PDB entry 7MD3 | electron microscopy, 3.30 A resolution | chains B and F of the 8 polymer chains in the assembly

Chain B:
Molecule: ATP synthase subunit alpha
Source organism: Saccharomyces cerevisiae
UniProtKB: A0A6A5Q4L9 (A0A6A5Q4L9_YEASX); residues 1-510 here correspond to UniProt positions 36-545 (UniProt number = residue number + 35)
Amino-acid sequence (510 residues; numbered 1 to 510; the number before each row is that of its first residue):
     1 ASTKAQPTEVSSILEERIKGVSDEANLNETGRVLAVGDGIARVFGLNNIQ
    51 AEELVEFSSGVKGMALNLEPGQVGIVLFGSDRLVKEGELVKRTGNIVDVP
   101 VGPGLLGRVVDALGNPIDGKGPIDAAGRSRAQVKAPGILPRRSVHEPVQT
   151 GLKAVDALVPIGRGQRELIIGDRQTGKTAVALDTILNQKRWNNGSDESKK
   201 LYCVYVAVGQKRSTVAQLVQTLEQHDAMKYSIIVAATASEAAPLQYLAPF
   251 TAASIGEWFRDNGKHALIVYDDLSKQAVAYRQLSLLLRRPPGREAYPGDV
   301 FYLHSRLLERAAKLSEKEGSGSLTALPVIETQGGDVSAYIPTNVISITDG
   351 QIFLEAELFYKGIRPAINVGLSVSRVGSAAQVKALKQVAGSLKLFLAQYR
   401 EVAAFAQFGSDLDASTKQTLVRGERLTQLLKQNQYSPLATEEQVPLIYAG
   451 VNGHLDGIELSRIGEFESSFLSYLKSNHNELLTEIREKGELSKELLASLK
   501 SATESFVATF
Disordered / not traced: 1-25, 409-414
Ion coordination: Mg2+: Thr178 (together with ATP)
Ligand contacts: ATP: Asp172, Arg173, Gln174, Thr175, Gly176, Lys177, Thr178, Ala179, Asp271, Phe359, Arg364, Pro365, Gln432, Asn433, Gln434

Chain F:
Molecule: ATP synthase subunit beta
Source organism: Saccharomyces cerevisiae
Notes: EC 7.1.2.2
UniProtKB: A0A6A5PX46 (A0A6A5PX46_YEASX); residues 1-478 here correspond to UniProt positions 34-511 (UniProt number = residue number + 33)
Amino-acid sequence (478 residues; numbered 1 to 478; the number before each row is that of its first residue):
     1 ASAAQSTPITGKVTAVIGAIVDVHFEQSELPAILNALEIKTPQGKLVLEV
    51 AQHLGENTVRTIAMDGTEGLVRGEKVLDTGGPISVPVGRETLGRIINVIG
   101 EPIDERGPIKSKLRKPIHADPPSFAEQSTSAEILETGIKVVDLLAPYARG
   151 GKIGLFGGAGVGKTVFIQELINNIAKAHGGFSVFTGVGERTREGNDLYRE
   201 MKETGVINLEGESKVALVFGQMNEPPGARARVALTGLTIAEYFRDEEGQD
   251 VLLFIDNIFRFTQAGSEVSALLGRIPSAVGYQPTLATDMGLLQERITTTK
   301 KGSVTSVQAVYVPADDLTDPAPATTFAHLDATTVLSRGISELGIYPAVDP
   351 LDSKSRLLDAAVVGQEHYDVASKVQETLQTYKSLQDIIAILGMDELSEQD
   401 KLTVERARKIQRFLSQPFAVAEVFTGIPGKLVRLKDTVASFKAVLEGKYD
   451 NIPEHAFYMVGGIEDVVAKAEKLAAEAN
Disordered / not traced: 1-7, 477-478
Ligand contacts:
  - ATP: Ser355, Arg356, Leu358, Tyr368
  - Apoptolidin A (ZH7; (3E,5E,7E,9R,10R,11E,13E,17S,18S,20S)-18-methoxy-20-[(R)-[(2R,3R,4S,5R,6R)-6-[(2R)-3-methoxy-2-[(2R,4S,5S,6S)-5-[(2S,4R,5R,6R)-4-methoxy-6-methyl-5-oxidanyl-oxan-2-yl]oxy-4,6-dimethyl-4-oxidanyl-oxan-2-yl]oxy-propyl]-3,5-dimethyl-2,4-bis(oxidanyl)oxan-2-yl]-oxidanyl-methyl]-10-[(2R,3S,4S,5R,6S)-5-methoxy-6-methyl-3,4-bis(oxidanyl)oxan-2-yl]oxy-3,5,7,9,13-pentamethyl-17-oxidanyl-1-oxacycloicosa-3,5,7,11,13-pentaen-2-one): Asp386, Ile387, Ile390, Leu391
Reported in the primary citation:
  - binding site for Apoptolidin A: Asp386
  - mutagenesis - I390R: abolished binding to apoptolidin A and ammocidin A

How chain B and chain F interact:
Pairs across the interface - 110 pairs, chain B then chain F:
  Gly45(B) with Arg72(F), hydrogen bond (backbone-side chain)
  Leu46(B) with Arg72(F), hydrogen bond (backbone-side chain)
  Asn47(B) with Arg72(F)
  Asn48(B) with Val71(F)
  Ile49(B) with Leu70(F); Val71(F); Arg72(F)
  Gln50(B) with Gly69(F); Leu70(F); Val71(F)
  Ala51(B) with Val16(F), hydrophobic; Thr67(F); Gly69(F); Leu70(F), hydrogen bond (backbone-backbone)
  Glu52(B) with Glu68(F)
  Asn67(B) with Val16(F)
  Leu68(B) with Ala15(F); Val16(F), hydrogen bond (backbone-backbone); Ile17(F); Arg72(F)
  Glu69(B) with Thr14(F); Ile17(F); Arg72(F), hydrogen bond (backbone-side chain)
  Pro70(B) with Thr14(F)
  Gln72(B) with Arg72(F)
  Val73(B) with Arg72(F)
  Arg130(B) with Glu68(F), salt bridge
  Gln132(B) with Glu68(F)
  Lys134(B) with Asp65(F), salt bridge; Glu224(F), salt bridge
  Ala135(B) with Asn223(F)
  Pro136(B) with Thr191(F)
  Gly137(B) with Thr191(F)
  Ile138(B) with Ile103(F), hydrophobic; Thr191(F); Gly194(F); Asn195(F), hydrogen bond (backbone-side chain); Phe219(F), hydrophobic; Gln221(F)
  Leu139(B) with Glu105(F)
  Arg141(B) with Thr191(F); Asn195(F), hydrogen bond (backbone-side chain)
  Arg142(B) with Asn195(F)
  Ser143(B) with Asn195(F); Asp196(F); Arg199(F), hydrogen bond
  Arg166(B) with Arg190(F)
  Arg289(B) with Leu271(F)
  Pro290(B) with Ala270(F); Pro276(F), hydrophobic
  Gly292(B) with Val279(F)
  Arg293(B) with Val279(F); Ala314(F); Asp319(F), salt bridge
  Gly298(B) with Gln263(F)
  Phe301(B) with Met222(F), hydrophobic; Arg260(F); Gln263(F)
  Tyr302(B) with Glu224(F); Pro225(F); Arg229(F)
  Ser305(B) with Met222(F), hydrogen bond (side chain-backbone)
  Glu309(B) with Arg190(F); Thr191(F), hydrogen bond; Met222(F)
  Val336(B) with Arg337(F)
  Ser337(B) with Ala314(F); Asp315(F), hydrogen bond
  Tyr339(B) with Gln263(F), hydrogen bond
  Thr342(B) with Ala159(F); Tyr311(F), hydrogen bond (backbone-side chain); Ala314(F); Arg337(F)
  Asn343(B) with Tyr311(F)
  Ile345(B) with Ala159(F), hydrophobic; Gly160(F); Arg190(F)
  Ser346(B) with Ala159(F); Arg190(F), hydrogen bond (backbone-side chain); Arg260(F), hydrogen bond; Tyr311(F)
  Ile347(B) with Arg190(F); Met222(F), hydrophobic
  Thr348(B) with Arg190(F)
  Asp349(B) with Arg192(F), salt bridge
  Val373(B) with Phe424(F), hydrophobic
  Ser374(B) with Phe424(F)
  Arg375(B) with Arg190(F); Phe424(F)
  Val376(B) with Val423(F)
  Gly377(B) with Val423(F)
  Ser378(B) with Val423(F), hydrogen bond (backbone-backbone)
  Ser391(B) with Thr425(F), hydrogen bond (side chain-backbone); Ile427(F)
  Leu394(B) with Tyr345(F), hydrophobic; Ile427(F), hydrophobic; Tyr458(F)
  Gln398(B) with Leu342(F), hydrogen bond (side chain-backbone); Gly343(F); Ile344(F); Arg412(F); Tyr458(F), hydrogen bond
  Arg400(B) with Glu341(F), hydrogen bond (side chain-backbone); Leu342(F)
  Glu401(B) with Leu342(F)
  Phe405(B) with Tyr381(F); Met393(F), hydrophobic; Arg408(F)
  Phe408(B) with Ile388(F); Ala389(F)
Also at the interface, not in a pair above, chain B (71 interface residues in all): Leu66, Gly71, Ile96, Val144, Pro291, Asp299, Arg306, Ala338, Gly370, Ala379, Gly390, Phe395, Ala397
Also at the interface, not in a pair above, chain F (70 interface residues in all): Gly18, Ile95, Asp104, Glu189, Tyr198, Pro226, Glu267, Gly280, Pro313, Asp316, Val404, Gly426, His455, Met459

Summary:
71 residues of chain B face 70 of chain F across their interface, with 20 hydrogen bonds and 5 salt bridges.
Polar contacts include Arg130(B)-Glu68(F), Lys134(B)-Asp65(F) and Lys134(B)-Glu224(F). Chain B binds ATP. The
paper reports a binding site for Apoptolidin A at Asp386(F); I390R of chain F abolishes binding to apoptolidin
A and ammocidin A.
Chain B is ATP synthase subunit alpha and chain F is ATP synthase subunit beta, both from Saccharomyces
cerevisiae; the structure, The F1 region of apoptolidin-bound Saccharomyces cerevisiae ATP synthase, was
determined by electron microscopy (same publication as 7MD2).
